3AVZ - chains A and B; structure by X-ray diffraction, 2.46 A resolution.

# Chain A
Name: 3C-Like Proteinase
From: SARS coronavirus
Notes: EC 3.4.22.69
UniProtKB: P0C6U8 (R1A_CVHSA); residues 1-306 here correspond to UniProt positions 3241-3546 (UniProt number = residue number + 3240)
Sequence (306 residues; each row starts with the number of its first residue):
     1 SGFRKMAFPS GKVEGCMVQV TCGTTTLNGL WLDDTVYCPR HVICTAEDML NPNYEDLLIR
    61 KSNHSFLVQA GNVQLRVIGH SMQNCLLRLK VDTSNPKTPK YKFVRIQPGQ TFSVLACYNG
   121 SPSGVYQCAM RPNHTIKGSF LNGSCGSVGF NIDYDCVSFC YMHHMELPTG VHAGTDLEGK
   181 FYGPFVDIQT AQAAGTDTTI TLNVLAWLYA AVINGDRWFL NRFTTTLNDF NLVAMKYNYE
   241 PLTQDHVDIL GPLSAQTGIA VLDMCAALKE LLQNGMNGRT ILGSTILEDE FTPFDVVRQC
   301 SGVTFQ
Unresolved in the structure: 301-306
Differences from the reference sequence: engineered mutation Ile188 (Arg3428 in P0C6U8)
UniProt features mapped onto this chain:
  - active site (For 3CL-PRO activity): His41, Cys145
  - site: Gln306 (Cleavage)

# Chain B
Name: peptide ACE-SER-ALA-VAL-ALC-HIS-H
Sequence (6 residues; numbered 1 to 6; the number before each row is that of its first residue):
     1 XSAVAH
Modified residues: ACE (acetyl group) at position 1; Ala5 (2-amino-3-cyclohexyl-propionic acid; ALC); His6 (l-histidinal; HSV)

# Chain A / chain B interface
Contacting residue pairs (29):
  His41(A) - Ala5(B)
  Met49(A) - Ala5(B)
  Phe140(A) - His6(B)
  Leu141(A) - His6(B)
  Asn142(A) - Ala5(B)
  Asn142(A) - His6(B)
  Gly143(A) - His6(B)  hydrogen bond (backbone-backbone)
  Ser144(A) - His6(B)
  Cys145(A) - His6(B)  hydrogen bond (side chain-backbone)
  His163(A) - His6(B)
  His164(A) - Ala5(B)
  His164(A) - His6(B)  hydrogen bond (backbone-backbone)
  Met165(A) - Val4(B)
  Met165(A) - Ala5(B)
  Glu166(A) - Ala3(B)
  Glu166(A) - Val4(B)  hydrogen bond (backbone-backbone)
  Glu166(A) - His6(B)
  Pro168(A) - Ser2(B)
  Asp187(A) - Ala5(B)
  Ile188(A) - Ala5(B)
  Gln189(A) - Ser2(B)
  Gln189(A) - Ala3(B)
  Gln189(A) - Ala5(B)
  Thr190(A) - Ser2(B)
  Thr190(A) - Ala3(B)  hydrogen bond (backbone-backbone)
  Ala191(A) - ACE_1(B)
  Ala191(A) - Ser2(B)
  Gln192(A) - ACE_1(B)  hydrogen bond (backbone-backbone)
  Gln192(A) - Ala3(B)
Other interface residues (no listed pair), chain A (21 interface residues in all): Leu167, His172

# Summary
21 residues of chain A and 6 residues of chain B are in contact, with 6 hydrogen bonds. Polar contacts include
Cys145(A)-His6(B), Gly143(A)-His6(B) and His164(A)-His6(B). From UniProt: active-site residues His41(A) and
Cys145(A) on chain A.
Chain A is 3C-Like Proteinase (SARS coronavirus) and chain B is peptide ACE-SER-ALA-VAL-ALC-HIS-H; the
structure, Structure of SARS 3CL protease with peptidic aldehyde inhibitor containing cyclohexyl side chain,
was determined by X-ray diffraction together with 3ATW, 3AW0 and 3AW1 from the same study.
